Entry 6CES (electron microscopy, 4.00 A resolution); this record covers chains D and A of the 5 polymer chains in the assembly.

[Chain D]
Name: GATOR complex protein DEPDC5
Source organism: Homo sapiens
Reference sequence: O75140 (DEPD5_HUMAN); residues 1-1603 here = UniProt positions 1-1603
Amino-acid sequence (1603 residues; row label = number of the first residue in the row):
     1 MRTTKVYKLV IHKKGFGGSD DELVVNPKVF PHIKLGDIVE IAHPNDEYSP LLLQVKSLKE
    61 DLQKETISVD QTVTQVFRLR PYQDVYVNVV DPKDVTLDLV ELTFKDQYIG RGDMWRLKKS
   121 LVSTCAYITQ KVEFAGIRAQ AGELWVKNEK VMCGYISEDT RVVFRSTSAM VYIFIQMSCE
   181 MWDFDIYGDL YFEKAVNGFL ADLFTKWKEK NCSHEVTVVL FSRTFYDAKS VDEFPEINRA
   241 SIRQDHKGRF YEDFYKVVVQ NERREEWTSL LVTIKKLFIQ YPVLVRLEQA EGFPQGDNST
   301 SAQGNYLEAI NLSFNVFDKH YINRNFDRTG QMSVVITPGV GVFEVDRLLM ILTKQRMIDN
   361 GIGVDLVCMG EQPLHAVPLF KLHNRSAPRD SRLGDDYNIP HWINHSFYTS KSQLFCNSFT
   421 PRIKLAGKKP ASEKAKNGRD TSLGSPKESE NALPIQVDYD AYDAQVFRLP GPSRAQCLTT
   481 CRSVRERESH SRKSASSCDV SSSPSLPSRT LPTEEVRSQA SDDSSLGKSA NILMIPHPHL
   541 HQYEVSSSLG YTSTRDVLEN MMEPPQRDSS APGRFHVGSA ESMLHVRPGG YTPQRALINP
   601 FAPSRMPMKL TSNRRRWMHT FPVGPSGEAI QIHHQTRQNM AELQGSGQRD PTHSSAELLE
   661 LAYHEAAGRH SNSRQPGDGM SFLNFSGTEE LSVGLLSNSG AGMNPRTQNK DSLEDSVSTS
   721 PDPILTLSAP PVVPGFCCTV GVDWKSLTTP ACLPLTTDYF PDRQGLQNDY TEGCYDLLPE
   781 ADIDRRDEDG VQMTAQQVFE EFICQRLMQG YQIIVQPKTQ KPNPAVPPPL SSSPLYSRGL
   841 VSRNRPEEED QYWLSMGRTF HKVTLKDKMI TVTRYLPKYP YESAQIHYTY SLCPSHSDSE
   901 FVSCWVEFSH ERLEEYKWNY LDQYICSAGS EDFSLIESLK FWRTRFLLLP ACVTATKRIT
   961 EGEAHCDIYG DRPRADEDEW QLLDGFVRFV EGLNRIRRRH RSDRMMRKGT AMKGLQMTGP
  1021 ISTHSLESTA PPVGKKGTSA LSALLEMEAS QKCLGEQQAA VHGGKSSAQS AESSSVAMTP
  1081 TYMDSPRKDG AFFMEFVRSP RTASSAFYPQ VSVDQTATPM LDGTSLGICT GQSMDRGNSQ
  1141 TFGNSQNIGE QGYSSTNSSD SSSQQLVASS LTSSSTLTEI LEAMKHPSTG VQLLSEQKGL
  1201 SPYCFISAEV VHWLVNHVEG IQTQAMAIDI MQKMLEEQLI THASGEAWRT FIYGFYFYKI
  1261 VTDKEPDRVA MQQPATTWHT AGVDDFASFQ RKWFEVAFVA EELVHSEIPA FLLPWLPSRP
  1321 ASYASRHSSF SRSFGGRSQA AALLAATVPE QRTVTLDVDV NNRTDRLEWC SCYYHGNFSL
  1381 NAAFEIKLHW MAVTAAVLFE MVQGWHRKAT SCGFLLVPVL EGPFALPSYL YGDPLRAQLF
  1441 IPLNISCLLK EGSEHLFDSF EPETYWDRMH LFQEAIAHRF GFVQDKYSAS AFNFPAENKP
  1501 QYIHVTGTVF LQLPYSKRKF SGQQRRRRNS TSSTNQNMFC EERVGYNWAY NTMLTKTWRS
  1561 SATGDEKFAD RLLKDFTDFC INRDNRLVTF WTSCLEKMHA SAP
Unresolved in the structure: 1-37, 386-393, 428-725, 783-794, 879-972, 998-1082, 1105-1170, 1261-1282, 1317-1347, 1448-1462, 1515-1542, 1598-1603
Swiss-Prot annotation at these positions:
  - modified residue (Phosphoserine): Ser-505, Ser-1002, Ser-1530
  - natural variant: Val-90 (V90I: In FFEVF1), His-214 (H214D: In FFEVF1; uncertain significance), Val-272 (V272L: In FFEVF1), Thr-337 (T337R: In DEE111), Ala-452 (A452V: In FFEVF1), Arg-485 (R485Q: In FFEVF1), Gln-542 (Q542P: In FFEVF1; uncertain significance), Arg-806 (R806C: In DEE111), Thr-864 (T864M: In FFEVF1), Lys-1065 (K1065R: In FFEVF1; uncertain significance), Ser-1073 (S1073R: In FFEVF1), Thr-1081 (T1081P: In FFEVF1; uncertain significance), 4 further natural variant entries in UniProt
  - mutagenesis: Asp-185 to Asp-189 (In mutant AB; abolished interaction with NPRL2 and NPRL3; when associated with 371-G--G-375), Glu-371 to His-375 (In mutant AB; abolished interaction with NPRL2 and NPRL3; when associated with 185-G--G-189), Lys-447 (K447R: No effect on ubiquitination. Loss of interaction with KLHL22 and ubiquitination; when associated with R-710, R-1065, R-1088 and R-1574), Lys-710 (K710R: No effect on ubiquitination. Loss of interaction with KLHL22 and ubiquitination; when associated with R-447, R-1065, R-1088 and R-1574), Tyr-775 to Pro-779 (In mutant P; strongly decreased interaction with RagA/RRAGA), Tyr-775 (Y775A: Strongly decreased interaction with RagA/RRAGA), Ser-1002 (S1002A: Abolished phosphorylation by PIM1; when associated with A-1530), Lys-1065 (K1065R: No effect on ubiquitination. Loss of interaction with KLHL22 and ubiquitination; when associated with R-447, R-710, R-1088 and R-1574), Lys-1088 (K1088R: No effect on ubiquitination. Loss of interaction with KLHL22 and ubiquitination; when associated with R-447, R-710, R-1065 and R-1574), Ser-1188 (S1188A: No effect on interaction with KLHL22), Thr-1189 (T1189A: No effect on interaction with KLHL22), Ser-1195 (S1195A: No effect on interaction with KLHL22), 11 further mutagenesis entries in UniProt
What the authors report for this chain:
  - mutagenesis - Y775A, Y775G/D776S/L777G/L778S/P779G: decreased binding to Ras-related GTP-binding protein A (chain A)
  - mutagenesis - Y775A (20- and 10-fold): increased catalytic activity with Ras-related GTP-binding protein A (chain A)

[Chain A]
Name: Ras-related GTP-binding protein A
Source organism: Homo sapiens
Reference sequence: Q7L523 (RRAGA_HUMAN); residue numbers follow UniProt; this construct covers 1-313
Amino-acid sequence (313 residues; row label = number of the first residue in the row):
     1 MPNTAMKKKV LLMGKSGSGK TSMRSIIFAN YIARDTRRLG ATIDVEHSHV RFLGNLVLNL
    61 WDCGGQDTFM ENYFTSQRDN IFRNVEVLIY VFDVESRELE KDMHYYQSCL EAILQNSPDA
   121 KIFCLVHKMD LVQEDQRDLI FKEREEDLRR LSRPLECACF RTSIWDETLY KAWSSIVYQL
   181 IPNVQQLEMN LRNFAQIIEA DEVLLFERAT FLVISHYQCK EQRDVHRFEK ISNIIKQFKL
   241 SCSKLAASFQ SMEVRNSNFA AFIDIFTSNT YVMVVMSDPS IPSAATLINI RNARKHFEKL
   301 ERVDGPKHSL LMR
Unresolved in the structure: 301-313
Residues lining bound ligands: GMP-PNP (GNP; phosphoaminophosphonic acid-guanylate ester): Ser-16, Gly-17, Ser-18, Gly-19, Lys-20, Thr-21, Ser-22, Thr-36, Arg-37, Gly-40, Ala-41, Thr-42, Ile-43, Gly-64, Gly-65, Gln-66, His-127, Lys-128, Asp-130, Ser-163, Ile-164, Trp-165
Swiss-Prot annotation at these positions:
  - binding site (GTP): Ser-16, Gly-17, Gly-19, Lys-20, Thr-21, Ser-22, Thr-36, Thr-42, Gly-65, His-127, Ile-164
  - binding site (GDP): Gly-17, Ser-18, Gly-19, Lys-20, Thr-21, Ser-22, Thr-36, Thr-42, His-127, Asp-130, Leu-148, Ile-164
  - modified residue: Ser-309 (Phosphoserine)
  - cross-link (Glycyl lysine isopeptide (Lys-Gly)): Lys-142 (interchain with G-Cter in ubiquitin), Lys-220 (interchain with G-Cter in ubiquitin), Lys-230 (interchain with G-Cter in ubiquitin), Lys-244 (interchain with G-Cter in ubiquitin)
  - mutagenesis: Thr-21 (T21N: Reduced affinity for all nucleotides, but with preferential binding of GDP over GTP), Ala-29 (A29F: In RA3 mutant; abolished interaction with RPTOR without affecting GTP-binding; when associated with Y-35 and A-46), Tyr-31 (Y31A: In RA1 mutant; abolished interaction with RPTOR without affecting GTP-binding. Does not affect interaction with TFE3 and TFEB), Asp-35 (D35A: In RA2 mutant; abolished interaction with RPTOR without affecting GTP-binding; when associated with A-46. Does not affect interaction with TFE3 and TFEB; when associated with A-46 ...), Glu-46 (E46A: In RA2 mutant; abolished interaction with RPTOR without affecting GTP-binding; when associated with A-35. In RA3 mutant; abolished interaction with RPTOR without affecting GTP-binding ...), Gln-66 (Q66L: Maintains GTP-bound state, leading to activate mTORC1), Glu-71 (E71A: Abolished interaction with TFE3 and TFEB without affecting interaction with RPTOR), Glu-100 (E100A: Abolished interaction with TFE3 and TFEB without affecting interaction with RPTOR), His-104 (H104A: Abolished interaction with TFE3 and TFEB without affecting interaction with RPTOR), Gln-107 (Q107A: Abolished interaction with TFE3 and TFEB without affecting interaction with RPTOR), Glu-111 (E111A: Abolished interaction with TFE3 and TFEB without affecting interaction with RPTOR), Lys-142 (K142R: Prevents RRAGA ubiquitination and alters interaction and regulation by GATOR1; when associated with R-220, R-230 and R-244), 6 further mutagenesis entries in UniProt
What the authors report for this chain:
  - mutagenesis - Q66L: abolished catalytic activity on GATOR1
  - mutagenesis - T21N: abolished binding to GATOR1

[Interface between chain D and chain A]
Residue-residue contacts - 23 pairs, chain D then chain A:
  Asn-768(D) / Arg-38(A)
  Asp-769(D) / Arg-38(A)
  Asp-769(D) / Leu-39(A)
  Asp-769(D) / Gly-40(A)
  Tyr-770(D) / Tyr-31(A)
  Tyr-770(D) / Asp-35(A)  hydrogen bond (side chain-backbone)
  Tyr-770(D) / Arg-38(A)  hydrogen bond (backbone-backbone)
  Tyr-770(D) / Leu-39(A)
  Thr-771(D) / Glu-46(A)
  Glu-772(D) / Arg-24(A)
  Glu-772(D) / Ser-25(A)
  Glu-772(D) / Ala-29(A)
  Glu-772(D) / Tyr-31(A)
  Cys-774(D) / Ser-48(A)  hydrogen bond (backbone-side chain)
  Cys-774(D) / His-49(A)
  Tyr-775(D) / His-49(A)  hydrogen bond
  Asp-776(D) / His-49(A)  hydrogen bond (backbone-side chain)
  Asp-776(D) / Arg-51(A)  salt bridge
  Cys-804(D) / Glu-46(A)
  Cys-804(D) / His-47(A)  hydrogen bond (side chain-backbone)
  Tyr-811(D) / Ile-43(A)  hydrophobic
  Tyr-811(D) / Glu-46(A)  hydrogen bond
  Phe-860(D) / Arg-51(A)
Other interface residues (no listed pair), chain D (15 interface residues in all): Leu-778, Glu-800, Gln-805, Thr-859
Other interface residues (no listed pair), chain A (19 interface residues in all): Lys-7, Phe-28, Ala-41, Val-50, Val-57
The authors on this interface:
  - specific contacts: Glu-772(D)/Tyr-31(A)
  - interface residues, chain D: Thr-771(D)

[Summary]
15 residues of chain D and 19 residues of chain A are in contact; the contacts include 7 hydrogen bonds and 1
salt bridge. Polar pairs include Asp-776(D)/Arg-51(A), Tyr-770(D)/Asp-35(A) and Cys-774(D)/Ser-48(A). The
authors report a contact between Glu-772(D) and Tyr-31(A). From the paper: Y775A and
Y775G/D776S/L777G/L778S/P779G of chain D reduce binding to Ras-related GTP-binding protein A (chain A); the
interface residue Thr-771(D); 4 substitutions were tested in all.
Here chain D is GATOR complex protein DEPDC5 and chain A is Ras-related GTP-binding protein A, both from Homo
sapiens. Entry 6CES (Cryo-EM structure of GATOR1-RAG) was determined by electron microscopy, deposited
together with 6CET.
